PDB entry 7BFN | X-ray diffraction, 1.70 A resolution | chain A

== Chain A ==
Protein: Esterase
From: Thermogutta terrifontis
Notes: EC 3.1.1.1
UniProtKB: A0A0X1KHD1 (A0A0X1KHD1_9BACT); residues 1-286 here = UniProt positions 1-286
Sequence (287 residues; row label = number of the first residue in the row; numbering starts at 0):
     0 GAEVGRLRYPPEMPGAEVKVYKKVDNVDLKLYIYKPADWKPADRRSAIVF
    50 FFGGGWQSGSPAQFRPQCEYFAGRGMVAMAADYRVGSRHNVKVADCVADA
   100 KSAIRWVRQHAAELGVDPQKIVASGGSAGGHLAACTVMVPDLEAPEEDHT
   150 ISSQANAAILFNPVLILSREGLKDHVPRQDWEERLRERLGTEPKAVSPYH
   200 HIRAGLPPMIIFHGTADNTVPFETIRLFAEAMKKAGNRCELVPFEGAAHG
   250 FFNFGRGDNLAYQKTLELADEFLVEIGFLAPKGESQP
Disordered / not traced: 0-5, 173-180, 282-286
Construct notes: expression tag (0)
From the paper describing this entry:
  - catalytic residues: Gly53, Gly54, Ser126, Asp216, His248
  - contacts within the chain: Ser126-His248 (hydrogen bond), Asp216-His248 (hydrogen bond)
  - conformationally variable residues (order/disorder transition): Ile165 to Thr190

== In short ==
From the paper: catalytic residues Gly53, Gly54 and Ser126 among others; conformational variability at Ile165.
Chain A is Esterase (Thermogutta terrifontis); the structure, Apo form of Thermogutta terrifontis esterase 2,
was determined by X-ray diffraction (same publication as 7BFO, 7BFR, 7BFT, 7BFU and 7BFV).
